3TWH - chains A and B of the 3 polymer chains in the assembly; structure by X-ray diffraction, 1.79 A resolution.

# Chain A
Name: Ribonuclease H
Source organism: Bacillus halodurans
Notes: EC 3.1.26.4; fragment: catalytic domain
UniProtKB: Q9KEI9 (RNH1_BACHD); residues 59-196 here = UniProt positions 59-196
Sequence (138 residues; row label = number of the first residue in the row):
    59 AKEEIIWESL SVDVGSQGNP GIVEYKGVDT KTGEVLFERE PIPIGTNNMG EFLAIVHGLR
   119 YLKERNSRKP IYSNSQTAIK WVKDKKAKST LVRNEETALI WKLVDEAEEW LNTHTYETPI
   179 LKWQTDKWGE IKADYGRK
Not modelled in the structure: 59-60, 195-196
Sequence notes: engineered mutation Asn132 (Asp in Q9KEI9)
Ion coordination: Mg2+ site 1: Asp71, Asp192 (shared with C5(B) of chain B); Mg2+ site 2: Asp71, Glu109, Asn132 (shared with A4(B), C5(B) of chain B)
Reported in the primary citation:
  - mutagenesis - D132N: abolished catalytic activity (citing earlier work)

# Chain B
Molecule: 6-nt RNA strand
Sequence (6 nucleotides; numbered 1 to 6; the number before each row is that of its first residue):
     1 UCGACA
Ion coordination: Mg2+ site 1: A4, C5 (shared with Asp71(A), Glu109(A), Asn132(A) of chain A); Mg2+ site 2: C5 (shared with Asp71(A), Asp192(A) of chain A)

# How chain A and chain B interact
Contacting residue pairs (24; chain A residue first):
  Asp71(A) with C5(B), phosphate contact
  Val72(A) with C5(B), sugar contact
  Gly73(A) with A6(B), phosphate contact
  Ser74(A) with C5(B), hydrogen bond to the sugar; A6(B), hydrogen bond to the phosphate
  Gln75(A) with A6(B), phosphate contact
  Gly76(A) with A6(B), hydrogen bond to the phosphate
  Asn77(A) with C5(B), base contact; A6(B), sugar contact
  Asn105(A) with A4(B), base contact; C5(B), sugar contact
  Asn106(A) with G3(B), base contact
  Glu109(A) with A4(B), hydrogen bond to the sugar; C5(B), sugar contact
  Asn132(A) with G3(B), hydrogen bond to the sugar; A4(B), phosphate contact; C5(B), hydrogen bond to the phosphate
  Ser133(A) with G3(B), sugar contact
  Gln134(A) with G3(B), hydrogen bond to the sugar
  Thr135(A) with G3(B), base contact
  Lys180(A) with G3(B), hydrogen bond to the phosphate; A4(B), salt bridge to the phosphate
  Trp181(A) with A4(B), phosphate contact
  Thr183(A) with A4(B), hydrogen bond to the phosphate
Also at the interface, not in a pair above, chain A (19 interface residues in all): Asp184, Asp192
Also at the interface, not in a pair above, chain B (5 interface residues in all): C2

# Overview
19 residues of chain A face 5 of chain B across their interface; the contacts include 9 hydrogen bonds and 1
salt bridge. Polar pairs include Ser74(A)-C5(B), Glu109(A)-A4(B) and Asn132(A)-G3(B). Asp71(A), Asp192(A) and
C5(B) form the Mg2+ site 2. From the paper: D132N of chain A abolishes catalytic activity.
Chain A is Ribonuclease H (Bacillus halodurans) and chain B is a 6-nt RNA strand; the structure, Selenium
Derivatized RNA/DNA Hybrid in complex with RNase H Catalytic Domain D132N Mutant, was determined by X-ray
diffraction.
